Entry 5J0G (X-ray diffraction, 2.50 A resolution); this record covers chain A.

[Chain A]
Name: OXIDOREDUCTASE, Superoxide dismutase [Cu-Zn]
From: Homo sapiens
Notes: EC 1.15.1.1
UniProt: P00441 (SODC_HUMAN); aligned to UniProt positions 2-94 over residues 19-111 (the alignment contains insertions or deletions, so no single offset holds)
Amino-acid sequence (113 residues; row label = number of the first residue in the row):
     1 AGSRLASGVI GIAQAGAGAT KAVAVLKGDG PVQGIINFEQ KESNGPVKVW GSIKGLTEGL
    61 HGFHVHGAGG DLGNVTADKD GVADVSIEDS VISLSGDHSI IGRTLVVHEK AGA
Differences from the reference sequence: linker (15-18); conflict Ala24 (Cys7 in P00441), Gly67 (Glu50 in P00441), Ala68 (Phe51 in P00441), Ser99 (Cys112 in P00441); expression tag (112-113)
UniProt features mapped onto this chain:
  - binding site (Cu cation): His64, His66
  - binding site (Zn(2+)): His98
  - modified residue: Ala19 (N-acetylalanine), Lys21 (N6-succinyllysine), Lys27 (N6-succinyllysine)
  - cross-link: Trp50 (1-(tryptophan-3-yl)-tryptophan (Trp-Trp) (interchain with W-33))

[Overview]
Curated annotation (UniProt) lists Cu cation-binding residues His64 and His66 and Zn2+-binding residue His98.
Chain A is OXIDOREDUCTASE, Superoxide dismutase [Cu-Zn] (Homo sapiens); the structure, Monomeric Human Cu,Zn
Superoxide dismutase, loops IV and VII deleted, apo form, circular permutant P7/8, was determined by X-ray
diffraction (same publication as 5J07, 5J0C and 5J0F).
